PDB entry 8A8U | electron microscopy, 3.62 A resolution | chains B and G of the 7 polymer chains in the assembly

Chain B:
Protein: ATP-dependent Clp protease ATP-binding subunit ClpC1
From: Mycobacterium tuberculosis
Notes: EC 3.4.-.-
Reference sequence: P9WPC9 (CLPC1_MYCTU); residue numbers follow UniProt; this construct covers 1-848
Amino-acid sequence (856 residues; row label = number of the first residue in the row):
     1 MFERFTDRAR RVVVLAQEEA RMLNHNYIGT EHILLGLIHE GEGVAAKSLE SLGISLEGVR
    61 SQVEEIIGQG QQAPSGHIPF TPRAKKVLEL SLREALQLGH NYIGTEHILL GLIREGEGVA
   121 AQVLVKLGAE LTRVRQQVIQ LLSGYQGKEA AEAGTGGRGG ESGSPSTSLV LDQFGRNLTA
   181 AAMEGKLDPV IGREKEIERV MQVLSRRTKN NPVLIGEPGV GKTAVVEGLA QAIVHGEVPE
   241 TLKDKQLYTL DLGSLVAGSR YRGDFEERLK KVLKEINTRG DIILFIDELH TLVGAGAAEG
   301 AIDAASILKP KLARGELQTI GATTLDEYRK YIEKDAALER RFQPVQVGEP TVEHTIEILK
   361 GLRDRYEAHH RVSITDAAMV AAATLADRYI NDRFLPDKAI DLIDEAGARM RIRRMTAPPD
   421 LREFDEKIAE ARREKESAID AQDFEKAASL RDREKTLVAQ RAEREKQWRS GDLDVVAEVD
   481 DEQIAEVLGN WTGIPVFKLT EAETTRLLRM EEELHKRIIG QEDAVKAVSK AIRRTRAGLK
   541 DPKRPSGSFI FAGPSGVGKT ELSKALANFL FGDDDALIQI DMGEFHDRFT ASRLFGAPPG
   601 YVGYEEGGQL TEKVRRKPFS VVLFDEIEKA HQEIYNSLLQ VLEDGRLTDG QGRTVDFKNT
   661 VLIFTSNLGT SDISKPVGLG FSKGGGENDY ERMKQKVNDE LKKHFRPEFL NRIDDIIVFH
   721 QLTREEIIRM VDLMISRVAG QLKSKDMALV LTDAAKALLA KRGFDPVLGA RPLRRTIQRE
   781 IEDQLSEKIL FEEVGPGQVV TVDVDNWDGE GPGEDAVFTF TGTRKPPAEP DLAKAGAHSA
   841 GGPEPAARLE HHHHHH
Not modelled in the structure: 1-167, 416-475, 669-689, 809-813, 822-856
Construct notes: expression tag (849-856)
Residues lining bound ligands:
  - ADP (adenosine-5'-diphosphate), molecule 1: Asp188, Pro189, Val190, Ile191, Arg193, Pro218, Gly219, Val220, Gly221, Lys222, Thr223, Ala224, His354, Ile358, Leu362, Pro396, Ile400
  - ADP, molecule 2: Arg314, Arg340, Arg341
  - ADP, molecule 3: Arg517, Ile518, Ile519, Ser555, Gly556, Val557, Gly558, Lys559, Thr560, Glu561, Lys564, Met730, Leu733, Met734, Arg771
UniProt features mapped onto this chain:
  - binding site (ATP): Gly216 to Thr223, Gly553 to Thr560
Reported in the primary citation:
  - mutagenesis - F444A: increased catalytic activity (ATPase activity)
  - mutagenesis - F444A: unchanged catalytic activity on FITC-casein
  - mutagenesis - F444A: unchanged catalytic activity on GFPssra

Chain G:
Protein: Bound polypeptide
From: Mycobacterium tuberculosis
Amino-acid sequence (23 residues; each row starts with the number of its first residue; X marks 23 residues of unknown identity (built as UNK)):
     1 XXXXXXXXXX XXXXXXXXXX XXX

Chain B / chain G interface:
Chain B side of the interface, 9 residues: Arg260, Tyr261, Arg262, Ala297, Ala298, Glu299, Gly600, Tyr601, Val602

In short:
Chain B and chain G make no direct contact in this assembly. Bound to chain B: 3 copies of ADP. UniProt lists
16 ATP-binding residues on chain B. From the paper: F444A of chain B increases catalytic activity (ATPase
activity); F444A of chain B leaves catalytic activity on FITC-casein unchanged.
Here chain B is ATP-dependent Clp protease ATP-binding subunit ClpC1 and chain G is Bound polypeptide, both
from Mycobacterium tuberculosis. Entry 8A8U (Mycobacterium tuberculosis ClpC1 hexamer structure) was
determined by electron microscopy together with 8A8V and 8A8W from the same study.
